Entry 7OQR (X-ray diffraction, 1.76 A resolution); this record covers chain A.

# Chain A
Molecule: Ascorbate peroxidase
From: Trypanosoma cruzi
Notes: EC 1.11.1.11
UniProtKB: Q8I1N3 (Q8I1N3_TRYCR); residues 1-328 here = UniProt positions 1-328
Chain sequence (328 residues; row label = number of the first residue in the row):
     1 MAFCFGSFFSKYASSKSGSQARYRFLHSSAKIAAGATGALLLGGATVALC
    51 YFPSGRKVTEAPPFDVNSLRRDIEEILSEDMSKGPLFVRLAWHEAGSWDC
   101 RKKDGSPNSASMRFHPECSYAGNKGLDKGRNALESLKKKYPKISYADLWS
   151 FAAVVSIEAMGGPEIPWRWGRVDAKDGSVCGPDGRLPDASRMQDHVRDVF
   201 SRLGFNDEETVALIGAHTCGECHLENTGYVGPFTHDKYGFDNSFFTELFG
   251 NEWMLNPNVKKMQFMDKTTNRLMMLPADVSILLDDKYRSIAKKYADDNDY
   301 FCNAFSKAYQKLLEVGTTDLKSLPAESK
Disordered / not traced: 1-54
Construct notes: conflict Phe233 (Trp in Q8I1N3)
Metal / ion sites: Na+ site 1: Glu94, Ser97, Ser106, Ser111, Glu117; heme Fe near His217 (its only coordinating residue here); Na+ site 2: Thr218, Thr234, Asp236, Gly239, Ser243
Small-molecule neighbours: heme (HEM): Pro85, Leu86, Val88, Arg89, Trp92, Pro187, Asp188, Ala189, Val196, Phe200, Leu213, Ile214, Ala216, His217, Cys219, Gly220, Glu221, Cys222, His223, Asn226, Thr227, Tyr229, Leu275, Ala277, Phe305, Tyr309, Leu312
Reported in the primary citation:
  - mutagenesis - N226R: unchanged expression
  - mutagenesis - N226R: unchanged stability
  - mutagenesis - N226R: decreased binding to heme

# In short
Chain A binds heme. Glu94, Ser97, Ser106, Ser111 and Glu117 form the Na+ site 1. The Na+ site 2 is built by
Thr218, Thr234, Asp236, Gly239 and Ser243. The paper reports that N226R reduces binding to heme; N226R leaves
expression unchanged.
Chain A is Ascorbate peroxidase (Trypanosoma cruzi); the structure, Crystal structure of Trypanosoma cruzi
peroxidase, was determined by X-ray diffraction together with 7OPT from the same study.
